PDB entry 8ABB | electron microscopy, 3.20 A resolution | chains O and S of the 20 polymer chains in the assembly

Chain O:
Name: YALI0A17468p
From: Yarrowia lipolytica
UniProt: Q6CGP7 (Q6CGP7_YARLI); residue numbers follow UniProt; this construct covers 1-330
Chain sequence (330 residues; row label = number of the first residue in the row):
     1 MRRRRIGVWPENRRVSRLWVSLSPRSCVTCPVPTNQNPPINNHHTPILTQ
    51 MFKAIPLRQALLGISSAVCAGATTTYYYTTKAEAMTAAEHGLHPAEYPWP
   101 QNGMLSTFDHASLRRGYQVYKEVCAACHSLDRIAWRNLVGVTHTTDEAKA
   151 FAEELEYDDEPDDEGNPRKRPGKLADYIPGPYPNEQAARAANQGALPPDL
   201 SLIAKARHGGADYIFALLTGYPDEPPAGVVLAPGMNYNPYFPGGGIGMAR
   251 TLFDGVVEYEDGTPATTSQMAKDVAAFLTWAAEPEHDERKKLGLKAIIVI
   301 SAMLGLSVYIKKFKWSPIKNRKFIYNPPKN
Unresolved in the structure: 1-84, 329-330
Ion coordination: heme c Fe: His128, Met248
Small-molecule neighbours:
  - heme c (HEC): Val119, Val123, Cys124, Cys127, His128, Asn192, Ala195, Leu196, Pro197, Pro198, Leu200, Ile203, Arg207, Tyr213, Ile214, Leu217, Leu218, Phe241, Ile246, Gly247, Met248, Thr251, Leu252, Val274, Leu278
  - phosphatidylethanolamine (PTY): Leu292, Lys295, Ala296, Val299, Ile300

Chain S:
Name: Cytochrome b-c1 complex subunit 8
From: Yarrowia lipolytica
UniProt: Q6C387 (Q6C387_YARLI); residues 3-95 here correspond to UniProt positions 1-93 (UniProt number = residue number - 2)
Chain sequence (93 residues; each row starts with the number of its first residue):
     3 MGGNGHYMGWWGHMGSPPQKGIAGYTISPFAARPFAGVVHAAIFNTFRRT
    53 KNQALFVILPVSFFYYVWTQASEKNEWLYTKAGRHELAKALAE
Unresolved in the structure: 3-8, 94-95
Small-molecule neighbours: 1,2-diacyl-sn-glycero-3-phosphocholine (PC1): Gln55, Phe58, Val59, Val63

Chain O / chain S interface:
Pairs across the interface (29):
  Met85(O) with Tyr81(S)
  Tyr309(O) with Pro36(S), hydrophobic; Phe37(S), hydrophobic
  Lys312(O) with Phe37(S)
  Phe313(O) with Pro31(S); Phe32(S), hydrophobic; Pro36(S)
  Ser316(O) with Pro31(S)
  Pro317(O) with Thr28(S), hydrogen bond (backbone-side chain); Ile29(S); Pro31(S)
  Asn320(O) with Ala34(S)
  Arg321(O) with Tyr27(S); Thr28(S)
  Lys322(O) with Ala25(S); Gly26(S); Tyr27(S), hydrogen bond (backbone-backbone)
  Phe323(O) with Ile24(S), hydrophobic; Ala25(S); Gly26(S)
  Ile324(O) with Gly23(S); Ile24(S); Ala25(S), hydrogen bond (backbone-backbone); Tyr27(S), hydrophobic
  Tyr325(O) with Lys22(S); Gly23(S); Ile24(S), hydrophobic
  Asn326(O) with Gly23(S), hydrogen bond (backbone-backbone)
  Pro328(O) with Lys22(S)
Also at the interface, not in a pair above, chain O (16 interface residues in all): Thr86, Val308
Also at the interface, not in a pair above, chain S (15 interface residues in all): Ser30

In short:
16 residues of chain O face 15 of chain S across their interface; the contacts include 4 hydrogen bonds. Among
the polar pairs are Pro317(O)-Thr28(S), Lys322(O)-Tyr27(S) and Ile324(O)-Ala25(S). Chain O binds
phosphatidylethanolamine and heme c. Chain S binds 1,2-diacyl-sn-glycero-3-phosphocholine.
Chain O is YALI0A17468p and chain S is Cytochrome b-c1 complex subunit 8, both from Yarrowia lipolytica; the
structure, Complex III2 from Yarrowia lipolytica, ascorbate-reduced, c-position, was determined by electron
microscopy, deposited together with 8AB6, 8AB7, 8AB8, 8AB9, 8ABA, 8ABE and 11 further entries.
